1T4V - chains L and H of the 3 polymer chains in the assembly; structure by X-ray diffraction, 2.00 A resolution.

# Chain L
Protein: Prothrombin
From: Homo sapiens
Notes: EC 3.4.21.5; fragment: sequence database residues 334-359
UniProtKB: P00734 (THRB_HUMAN); residues 7-32 here correspond to UniProt positions 334-359 (UniProt number = residue number + 327)
Sequence (26 residues; row label = number of the first residue in the row):
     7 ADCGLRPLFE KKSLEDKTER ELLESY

# Chain H
Protein: Prothrombin
From: Homo sapiens
Notes: EC 3.4.21.5; fragment: sequence database residues 364-622
UniProtKB: P00734 (THRB_HUMAN); the construct has insertions or renumbered stretches relative to UniProt, so the offset changes along the chain: 37-182 = UniProt 364-509; 185-289 = UniProt 518-622
Sequence (259 residues; row label = number of the first residue in the row; note: 2 numbers in that range are skipped by the numbering (no residue carries them; nothing is unmodelled there); a row labelled like 182A-182H holds insertion residues (182A, then the next letters in order)):
    37 IVEGSDAEIG MSPWQVMLFR KSPQELLCGA SLISDRWVLT AAHCLLYPPW DKNFTENDLL
    97 VRIGKHSRTR YERNIEKISM LEKIYIHPRY NWRENLDRDI ALMKLKKPVA FSDYIHPVCL
   157 PDRETAASLL QAGYKGRVTG WGNLKE
182A-182H TWTANVGK
   185 GQPSVLQVVN LPIVERPVCK DSTRIRITDN MFCAGYKPDE GKRGDACEGD SGGPFVMKSP
   245 FNNRWYQMGI VSWGEGCDRD GKYGFYTHVF RLKKWIQKVI DQFGE
Not modelled in the structure: 182A-182H, 288-289
Cystine bridges: Cys64-Cys80, Cys203-Cys217, Cys231-Cys261
Ligand contacts: Thrombin (14A; N-allyl-5-amidinoaminooxy-propyloxy-3-chloro-N-cyclopentylbenzamide): His79, Tyr83, Trp86, Glu130, Asn131, Leu132, Ile209, Asp229, Ala230, Cys231, Glu232, Ser235, Val255, Ser256, Trp257, Gly258, Glu259, Gly260, Cys261, Gly268
Swiss-Prot annotation at these positions:
  - region: Ala218 to Val240 (High affinity receptor-binding region which is also known as the TP508 peptide)
  - active site (Charge relay system): His79, Asp135, Ser235
  - glycosylation: Asn89 (N-linked (GlcNAc...) (complex) asparagine)

# Interface between chain L and chain H
Inter-chain disulfides: Cys9(L)-Cys155(H)
Contacting residue pairs - 55 pairs, chain L then chain H:
  Ala7(L) - Arg248(H)  hydrogen bond (backbone-side chain)
  Asp8(L) - His152(H)  salt bridge
  Asp8(L) - Arg248(H)
  Cys9(L) - Pro153(H)
  Cys9(L) - Val154(H)
  Cys9(L) - Cys155(H)  disulfide
  Cys9(L) - Arg248(H)  hydrogen bond (backbone-side chain)
  Gly10(L) - Trp50(H)
  Gly10(L) - Pro153(H)  hydrogen bond (backbone-backbone)
  Gly10(L) - Cys155(H)
  Gly10(L) - Arg248(H)
  Gly10(L) - Trp249(H)  hydrogen bond (backbone-backbone)
  Leu11(L) - His152(H)  hydrogen bond (backbone-side chain)
  Leu11(L) - Asn247(H)
  Leu11(L) - Arg248(H)
  Arg12(L) - Gly46(H)
  Arg12(L) - Met47(H)  hydrogen bond (side chain-backbone)
  Arg12(L) - Pro49(H)
  Arg12(L) - Trp50(H)
  Arg12(L) - Arg173(H)
  Arg12(L) - Trp249(H)
  Pro13(L) - Ser148(H)
  Pro13(L) - Asp149(H)
  Pro13(L) - His152(H)
  Leu14(L) - Asp149(H)
  Phe15(L) - Ile45(H)
  Phe15(L) - Gly46(H)
  Phe15(L) - Met47(H)
  Glu16(L) - Lys242(H)  salt bridge
  Glu16(L) - Asn247(H)
  Glu16(L) - Trp249(H)  hydrogen bond
  Asp22(L) - Glu44(H)
  Asp22(L) - Met47(H)
  Asp22(L) - Arg173(H)  salt bridge
  Lys23(L) - Glu44(H)  hydrogen bond (backbone-side chain)
  Thr24(L) - Arg173(H)  hydrogen bond
  Thr24(L) - Asn194(H)  hydrogen bond
  Glu25(L) - Arg173(H)
  Glu25(L) - Lys242(H)  salt bridge
  Glu27(L) - Lys171(H)  salt bridge
  Glu27(L) - Asn194(H)  hydrogen bond
  Glu27(L) - Tyr220(H)  hydrogen bond
  Glu27(L) - Lys226(H)
  Leu28(L) - Lys171(H)
  Leu28(L) - Arg173(H)
  Leu28(L) - Asn194(H)
  Leu28(L) - Trp249(H)  hydrophobic
  Ser31(L) - Gly169(H)
  Ser31(L) - Tyr170(H)
  Ser31(L) - Lys171(H)  hydrogen bond (side chain-backbone)
  Tyr32(L) - Tyr170(H)  hydrophobic
  Tyr32(L) - Lys171(H)  hydrogen bond (side chain-backbone)
  Tyr32(L) - Met241(H)
  Tyr32(L) - Lys242(H)  hydrogen bond (side chain-backbone)
  Tyr32(L) - Pro244(H)
Other interface residues (no listed pair), chain L (20 interface residues in all): Lys17, Leu29
Other interface residues (no listed pair), chain H (28 interface residues in all): Tyr150, Leu165, Gly172

# Overview
The interface between chain L and chain H involves 20 residues on one side and 28 on the other, with 1
disulfide bond, 15 hydrogen bonds and 5 salt bridges. Polar pairs include Asp8(L)-His152(H),
Glu16(L)-Lys242(H) and Asp22(L)-Arg173(H). Bound to chain H: Thrombin.
Here chain L is Prothrombin and chain H is Prothrombin, both from Homo sapiens. Entry 1T4V (Crystal Structure
Analysis of a novel Oxyguanidine bound to Thrombin) was determined by X-ray diffraction, deposited together
with 1T4U.
